Entry 9K3L (electron microscopy, 3.01 A resolution); this record covers chains A and B of the 6 polymer chains in the assembly.

Chain A:
Protein: Guanine nucleotide-binding protein G(i) subunit alpha-1, Guanine nucleotide-binding protein G(s) subunit alpha isoforms short
From: Homo sapiens
Notes: EC 3.6.5.-
Reference sequence: chimeric construct of P63096, P63092: residues 8-26 from P63096 (GNAI1_HUMAN) positions 1-19 (UniProt number = residue number - 7); residues 27-83 from P63092 positions 27-67 (offset varies); residues 84-204 from P63096 (GNAI1_HUMAN) positions 61-181 (UniProt number = residue number - 23); residues 205-253 from P63092 positions 205-253 (same numbers); residues 264-394 from P63092 positions 264-394 (same numbers)
Amino-acid sequence (361 residues; each row starts with the number of its first residue; note: 26 numbers in that range are skipped by the numbering (no residue carries them; nothing is unmodelled there)):
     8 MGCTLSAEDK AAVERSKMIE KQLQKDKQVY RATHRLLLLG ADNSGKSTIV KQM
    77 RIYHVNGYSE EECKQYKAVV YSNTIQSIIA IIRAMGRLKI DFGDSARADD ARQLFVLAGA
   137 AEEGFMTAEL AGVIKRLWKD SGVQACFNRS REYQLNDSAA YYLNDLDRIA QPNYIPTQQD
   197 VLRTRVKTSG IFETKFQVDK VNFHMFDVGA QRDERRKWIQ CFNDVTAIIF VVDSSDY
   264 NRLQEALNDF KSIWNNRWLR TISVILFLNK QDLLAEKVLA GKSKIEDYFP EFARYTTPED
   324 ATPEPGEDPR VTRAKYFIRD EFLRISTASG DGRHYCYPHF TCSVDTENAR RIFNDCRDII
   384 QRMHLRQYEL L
Not modelled in the structure: 8-11, 77-203
Differences from the reference sequence: engineered mutation Asp49 (Gly in P63092), Asn50 (Glu in P63092), Tyr79 (Leu63 in P63092), Ala226 (Gly in P63092), Asp249 (Ala in P63092), Asp252 (Ser in P63092), Asp272 (Leu in P63092), Ser366 (Ala in P63092), Ala372 (Ile in P63092), Ile375 (Val in P63092)
Curated features (UniProtKB/Swiss-Prot):
  - lipidation: Gly9 (N-myristoyl glycine), Cys10 (S-palmitoyl cysteine)
  - region: Asp196 to Thr204 (G2 motif)
  - binding site (GTP): Ser174, Leu198 to Thr204
  - binding site (Mg(2+)): Thr204
  - modified residue: Arg201 (ADP-ribosylarginine)

Chain B:
Protein: Guanine nucleotide-binding protein G(I)/G(S)/G(T) subunit beta-1, HiBiT
From: Homo sapiens
Reference sequence: P62873 (GBB1_HUMAN); residue numbers follow UniProt; this construct covers 2-340
Amino-acid sequence (371 residues; numbered -4 to 366; the number before each row is that of its first residue; numbers below 1 keep their minus sign (Met-4 is residue -4)):
    -4 MGSLLQSELD QLRQEAEQLK NQIRDARKAC ADATLSQITN NIDPVGRIQM RTRRTLRGHL
    56 AKIYAMHWGT DSRLLVSASQ DGKLIIWDSY TTNKVHAIPL RSSWVMTCAY APSGNYVACG
   116 GLDNICSIYN LKTREGNVRV SRELAGHTGY LSCCRFLDDN QIVTSSGDTT CALWDIETGQ
   176 QTTTFTGHTG DVMSLSLAPD TRLFVSGACD ASAKLWDVRE GMCRQTFTGH ESDINAICFF
   236 PNGNAFATGS DDATCRLFDL RADQELMTYS HDNIICGITS VSFSKSGRLL LAGYDDFNCN
   296 VWDALKADRA GVLAGHDNRV SCLGVTDDGM AVATGSWDSF LKIWNGSSGG GGSGGGGSSG
   356 VSGWRLFKKI S
Not modelled in the structure: -4 to 2, 344-366
Differences from the reference sequence: initiating methionine (-4); expression tag (-3 to 1); linker (341-355)
Curated features (UniProtKB/Swiss-Prot):
  - modified residue: Ser2 (N-acetylserine), His266 (Phosphohistidine)
  - natural variant: Leu30 (L30F: In MRD42; uncertain significance), Arg52 (R52G: In MRD42), Gly64 (G64V: In MRD42), Asp76 (D76E: In MRD42; D76G: In MRD42), Gly77 (G77S: In MRD42), Lys78 (K78R: In MRD42), Ile80 (I80N: In MRD42; I80T: In MRD42), His91 (H91R: In MRD42; uncertain significance), Ala92 (A92T: In MRD42), Pro94 (P94S: In MRD42), Leu95 (L95P: In MRD42), Arg96 (R96L: In MRD42), 5 further natural variant entries in UniProt

Chain A / chain B interface:
Residue-residue contacts (53):
  Ala19(A) with Asn88(B)
  Val20(A) with Asn88(B)
  Arg22(A) with Val90(B), hydrogen bond (side chain-backbone); His91(B)
  Ser23(A) with Asn88(B); Lys89(B), hydrogen bond (side chain-backbone)
  Ile26(A) with Lys89(B); Ala92(B), hydrophobic
  Glu27(A) with Lys89(B)
  Leu30(A) with Gly53(B); Lys78(B); Ile80(B), hydrophobic; Lys89(B)
  Asp33(A) with Leu55(B); Lys78(B), salt bridge
  Lys34(A) with Leu55(B)
  Tyr37(A) with Leu55(B); Ala56(B)
  Thr204(A) with Asn119(B), hydrogen bond (backbone-side chain); His142(B), hydrogen bond (side chain-backbone)
  Ser205(A) with Asn119(B)
  Gly206(A) with Leu117(B); Asn119(B)
  Phe222(A) with Trp99(B)
  Ala226(A) with Asn119(B)
  Gln227(A) with Leu117(B); Gly144(B); Tyr145(B), hydrogen bond (side chain-backbone)
  Arg228(A) with Thr143(B); Thr164(B); Asp186(B), salt bridge
  Glu230(A) with Asp186(B)
  Arg232(A) with Cys204(B); Asp228(B), salt bridge
  Lys233(A) with Tyr145(B); Met188(B); Cys204(B); Asp228(B), salt bridge; Asn230(B), hydrogen bond; Asp246(B), salt bridge
  Trp234(A) with Leu117(B), hydrophobic
  Gln236(A) with Lys57(B); Arg314(B), hydrogen bond; Trp332(B)
  Cys237(A) with Lys57(B); Tyr59(B); Trp99(B); Met101(B), hydrophobic
  Phe238(A) with Trp99(B), hydrophobic; Leu117(B), hydrophobic
  Asn239(A) with Lys57(B)
  Trp281(A) with Asp290(B); Arg314(B)
Interface residues without a listed pair, chain A (29 interface residues in all): Arg42, Ile207, Asp240
Interface residues without a listed pair, chain B (37 interface residues in all): Asp76, Asp118, Ala140, Gly162, Asp163, Thr184, Gly185

Summary:
The interface between chain A and chain B involves 29 residues on one side and 37 on the other, with 7
hydrogen bonds and 5 salt bridges. Among the polar pairs are Asp33(A)-Lys78(B), Arg228(A)-Asp186(B) and
Arg232(A)-Asp228(B).
Here chain A is Guanine nucleotide-binding protein G(i) subunit alpha-1, Guanine nucleotide-binding protein
G(s) subunit alpha isoforms short and chain B is Guanine nucleotide-binding protein G(I)/G(S)/G(T) subunit
beta-1, HiBiT, both from Homo sapiens. Entry 9K3L (Cryo-EM structure of the unliganded human melanocortin
receptor 2 (MC2R)-Gs complex) was determined by electron microscopy (same publication as 9K3F, 9K3H, 9K3K and
9K3P).
